2WWF - chain A; structure by X-ray diffraction, 1.89 A resolution.

# Chain A
Name: Thymidilate kinase, putative
From: Plasmodium falciparum
Notes: EC 2.7.4.9
UniProtKB: Q8I4S1 (Q8I4S1_PLAF7); numbering as in UniProt (aligned over 1-210)
Chain sequence (212 residues; each row starts with the number of its first residue; note: 1 number in that range is skipped by the numbering (no residue carries it; nothing is unmodelled there); numbers below 1 keep their minus sign (Ser-2 is residue -2)):
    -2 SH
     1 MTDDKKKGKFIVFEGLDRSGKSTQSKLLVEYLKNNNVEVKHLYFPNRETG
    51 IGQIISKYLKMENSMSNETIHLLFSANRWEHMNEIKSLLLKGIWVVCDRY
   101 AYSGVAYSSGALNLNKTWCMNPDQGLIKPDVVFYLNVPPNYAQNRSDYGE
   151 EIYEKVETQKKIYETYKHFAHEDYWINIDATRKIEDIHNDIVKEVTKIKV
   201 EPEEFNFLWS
Unresolved in the structure: -2
Sequence notes: expression tag (-2 to -1)
Curated features (UniProtKB/Swiss-Prot):
  - region: Gln143 to Lys155 (LID)
  - binding site (dGMP): Asp17, Phe74, Arg78, Arg99, Tyr107, Ser108, Tyr153
  - binding site (dTMP): Asp17, Arg47, Phe74, Arg78, Arg99, Tyr107
  - binding site (ATP): Arg18, Ser19, Gly20, Lys21, Ser22, Thr23, Arg182
  - mutagenesis: Tyr43 (Y43R/L: No defect in catalytic activity), Phe74 (F74A: Loss of thymidylate and guanylate kinase activities), Tyr107 (Y107F: 4 to 5-fold decrease in affinity for dTMP and dGMP. 6-fold decrease in catalytic efficiency with dTMP as substrate. 65-fold decrease in catalytic efficiency with dGMP as substrate), Ser108 (S108A: No defect in thymidylate kinase activity. 1.3-fold reduction in affinity for dGMP; S108T: No defect in thymidylate kinase activity. 2.1-fold reduction in affinity for dGMP), Ala111 (A111K: 8-fold decrease in affinity for dTMP. 4-fold decrease in affinity for dGMP ...), Tyr153 (Y153F: 2.5-fold reduction in affinity for dTMP. 2.6-fold reduction in affinity for dGMP)
Bound ions: Na+ site 1: Asp17, Glu154 (together with thymidine-5'-phosphate); Na+ site 2: Ser22, Asp98 (together with ADP); Na+ site 3 near Trp175 (its only coordinating residue here)
Ligand contacts:
  - ADP (adenosine-5'-diphosphate): Leu16, Asp17, Arg18, Ser19, Gly20, Lys21, Ser22, Thr23, Asp98, Arg145, Ser146, Ala180, Arg182, Lys183, Ile184, Ile187
  - thymidine-5'-phosphate (TMP): Asp17, Phe44, Pro45, Arg47, Leu59, Phe74, Arg78, Arg99, Tyr100, Ser103, Gly104, Tyr107, Glu151, Tyr153
From the paper describing this entry:
  - mutagenesis - Y43K, Y43L, S108T: unchanged catalytic activity (citing earlier work)
  - mutagenesis - A111K: decreased catalytic activity

# In short
Bound to chain A: thymidine-5'-phosphate and ADP. Asp17 and Glu154 coordinate Na+ site 1. Ser22 and Asp98
coordinate Na+ site 2. Curated annotation (UniProt) lists 7 dGMP-binding residues, 6 dTMP-binding residues, 7
ATP-binding residues and 6 mutagenesis sites. The paper reports that A111K reduces catalytic activity; Y43K,
Y43L and S108T leave catalytic activity unchanged.
Chain A is Thymidilate kinase, putative (Plasmodium falciparum); the structure, Plasmodium falciparum
thymidylate kinase in complex with TMP and ADP, was determined by X-ray diffraction together with 2WWG, 2WWH
and 2WWI from the same study.
